Entry 3MQ9 (X-ray diffraction, 2.80 A resolution); this record covers chains A and B of the 4 polymer chains in the assembly.

== Chain A (and B) ==
Molecule: Bone marrow stromal antigen 2 fused to Maltose-binding periplasmic protein
Source organism: Escherichia coli
Notes: fragment: MBP residues 27-395 fused to BST-2 residues 66-139; chain B of this document is another copy of the same molecule, construct and numbering; everything in this record applies to it too
UniProt: chimeric construct of P0AEX9, Q10589: residues 1-369 from P0AEX9 (MALE_ECOLI) positions 27-395 (UniProt number = residue number + 26); residues 384-457 from Q10589 positions 66-139 (UniProt number = residue number - 318)
Amino-acid sequence (471 residues; numbered -13 to 457; the number before each row is that of its first residue; numbers below 1 keep their minus sign (Met-13 is residue -13)):
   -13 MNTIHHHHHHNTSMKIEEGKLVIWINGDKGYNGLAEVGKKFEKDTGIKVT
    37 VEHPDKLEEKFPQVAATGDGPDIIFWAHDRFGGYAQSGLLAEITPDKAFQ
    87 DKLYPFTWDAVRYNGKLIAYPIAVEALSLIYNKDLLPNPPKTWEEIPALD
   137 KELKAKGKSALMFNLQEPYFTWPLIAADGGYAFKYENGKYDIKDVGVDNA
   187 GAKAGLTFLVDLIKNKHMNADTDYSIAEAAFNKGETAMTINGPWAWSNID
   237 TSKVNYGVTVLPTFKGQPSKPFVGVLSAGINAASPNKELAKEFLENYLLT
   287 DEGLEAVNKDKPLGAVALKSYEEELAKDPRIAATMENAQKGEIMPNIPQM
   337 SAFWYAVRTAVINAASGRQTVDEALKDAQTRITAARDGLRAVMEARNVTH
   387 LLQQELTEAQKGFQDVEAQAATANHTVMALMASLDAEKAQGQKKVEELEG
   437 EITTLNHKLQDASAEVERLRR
Disordered / not traced: -13 to 3
Modified / non-standard residues: Mse379 (selenomethionine; parent Met); Mse414 (selenomethionine; parent Met); Mse417 (selenomethionine; parent Met)
Differences from the reference sequence: expression tag (370-383); engineered mutation Ala409 (Cys91 in Q10589)

== Interface between chain A and chain B ==
Residue-residue contacts (78; chain A residue first):
  Asp65(A) with His411(B), salt bridge
  Arg66(A) with His411(B)
  Asn150(A) with Mse417(B)
  Glu153(A) with Val413(B)
  Tyr155(A) with Mse414(B), hydrophobic
  Phe156(A) with Mse417(B)
  Tyr210(A) with Mse417(B), hydrophobic; Asp421(B), hydrogen bond
  Ser211(A) with Leu420(B)
  Glu214(A) with Asp421(B); Lys424(B), salt bridge
  Trp230(A) with Asp421(B)
  Ala231(A) with Asp421(B)
  Ser233(A) with Ala425(B)
  Asn234(A) with Asp421(B); Lys424(B)
  Ser337(A) with Asn410(B), hydrogen bond (backbone-side chain)
  Trp340(A) with Asn410(B)
  Tyr341(A) with Gln405(B); Ala406(B); Asn410(B)
  Arg344(A) with Asn410(B), hydrogen bond
  Ala371(A) with Phe399(B)
  Gly374(A) with Phe399(B)
  Leu375(A) with Phe399(B), hydrophobic
  Val378(A) with Leu392(B); Ala395(B), hydrophobic; Gln396(B)
  Mse379(A) with Gln396(B)
  Ala381(A) with Leu392(B)
  Arg382(A) with Gln389(B), hydrogen bond (backbone-side chain); Leu392(B); Thr393(B), hydrogen bond; Gln396(B)
  Thr385(A) with Leu388(B); Gln389(B), hydrogen bond
  His386(A) with Gln389(B), hydrogen bond
  Leu388(A) with Thr385(B)
  Gln389(A) with Arg382(B), hydrogen bond (side chain-backbone); Thr385(B), hydrogen bond; His386(B), hydrogen bond; Gln389(B)
  Leu392(A) with Val378(B); Ala381(B); Arg382(B)
  Thr393(A) with Arg382(B), hydrogen bond
  Ala395(A) with Val378(B), hydrophobic
  Gln396(A) with Val378(B); Mse379(B); Arg382(B)
  Phe399(A) with Ala371(B); Gly374(B); Leu375(B), hydrophobic
  Gln405(A) with Tyr341(B)
  Ala406(A) with Tyr341(B)
  Ala409(A) with Tyr341(B)
  Asn410(A) with Ser337(B), hydrogen bond (side chain-backbone); Trp340(B); Tyr341(B); Arg344(B), hydrogen bond
  His411(A) with Asp65(B), salt bridge; Arg66(B)
  Val413(A) with Glu153(B)
  Mse414(A) with Tyr155(B), hydrophobic
  Mse417(A) with Asn150(B); Phe156(B); Tyr210(B)
  Leu420(A) with Ser211(B)
  Asp421(A) with Tyr210(B), hydrogen bond; Glu214(B); Trp230(B); Ala231(B); Asn234(B)
  Lys424(A) with Glu214(B), salt bridge; Asn234(B)
  Ala425(A) with Ser233(B); Asn234(B)
  Glu432(A) with Lys239(B), salt bridge
Interface residues without a listed pair, chain A (52 interface residues in all): Thr237, Lys239, Glu403, Ala407, Ala418, Gln428
Interface residues without a listed pair, chain B (51 interface residues in all): Thr237, Ala407, Ala409, Ala418, Gln428, Glu432

== In short ==
The interface between chain A and chain B involves 52 residues on one side and 51 on the other, with 14
hydrogen bonds and 5 salt bridges. Polar pairs include Asp65(A)-His411(B), Glu214(A)-Lys424(B) and
Glu432(A)-Lys239(B).
Chain A and chain B are both Bone marrow stromal antigen 2 fused to Maltose-binding periplasmic protein
(Escherichia coli); the structure, Crystal Structure of Ectodomain Mutant of BST-2/Tetherin/CD317 Fused to
MBP, was determined by X-ray diffraction (same publication as 3MQ7, 3MQB and 3MQC).
